PDB entry 1AI9 | X-ray diffraction, 1.85 A resolution | chains A and B

== Chain A (and B) ==
Molecule: Dihydrofolate reductase
Source organism: Candida albicans
Notes: EC 1.5.1.3; chain B of this document is another copy of the same molecule, construct and numbering; everything in this record applies to it too
UniProt: P22906 (DYR_CANAL); residues 1-192 here = UniProt positions 1-192
Chain sequence (192 residues; row label = number of the first residue in the row):
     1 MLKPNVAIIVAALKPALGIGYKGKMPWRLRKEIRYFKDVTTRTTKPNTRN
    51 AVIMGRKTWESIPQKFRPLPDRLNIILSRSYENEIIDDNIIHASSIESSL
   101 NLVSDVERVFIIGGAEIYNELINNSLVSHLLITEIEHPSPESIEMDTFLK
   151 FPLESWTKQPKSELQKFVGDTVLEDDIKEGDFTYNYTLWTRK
Swiss-Prot annotation at these positions:
  - binding site (NADP(+)): A11, G18 to K24, R56 to T58, S78 to S80, G113 to E120
  - binding site (substrate): E32 to K37, R72, I112, Y118
  - natural variant: L2 (S2L: In strain: SYNTEX CA755; this construct carries the variant), E84 (K84E: In strain: SYNTEX CA755; this construct carries the variant)
Ligand contacts: NADPH (NDP; NADPH dihydro-nicotinamide-adenine-dinucleotide phosphate): V10, A11, I19, G20, Y21, G23, K24, M25, W27, G55, R56, K57, T58, L77, S78, R79, S80, S94, I112, G113, G114, A115, E116, I117, Y118, E120, L121, T147

== How chain A and chain B interact ==
Pairs across the interface (17):
  L2(A) - N83(B)
  L2(A) - E84(B)
  L2(A) - I85(B)  hydrophobic
  K3(A) - N83(B)
  K3(A) - S98(B)  hydrogen bond (backbone-side chain)
  K3(A) - N101(B)
  N5(A) - S95(B)  hydrogen bond
  N5(A) - E97(B)
  N5(A) - S98(B)
  K45(A) - E82(B)  salt bridge
  N123(A) - M1(B)
  S125(A) - N101(B)  hydrogen bond
  L126(A) - N101(B)
  R191(A) - M1(B)
  K192(A) - N123(B)
  K192(A) - N124(B)
  K192(A) - S125(B)  hydrogen bond (backbone-side chain)
Other interface residues (no listed pair), chain A (12 interface residues in all): P4, I122, S128
Other interface residues (no listed pair), chain B (13 interface residues in all): L102

== Summary ==
Chain A and chain B form an interface of 12 and 13 residues respectively, with 4 hydrogen bonds and 1 salt
bridge. Polar contacts include K45(A)-E82(B), K3(A)-S98(B) and N5(A)-S95(B). Ligands of chain A: NADPH.
Chain A and chain B are both Dihydrofolate reductase (Candida albicans); the structure, Candida albicans
dihydrofolate reductase, was determined by X-ray diffraction together with 1M78, 1M79, 1M7A and 1AOE from the
same study.
